Entry 5AN9 (electron microscopy, 3.30 A resolution); this record covers chains E and I of the 11 polymer chains in the assembly.

# Chain E
Name: 60S ribosomal protein L23
Organism: Dictyostelium discoideum
UniProt: Q54G86 (RL23_DICDI); residues 1-136 here = UniProt positions 1-136
Amino-acid sequence (136 residues; numbered 1 to 136; the number before each row is that of its first residue):
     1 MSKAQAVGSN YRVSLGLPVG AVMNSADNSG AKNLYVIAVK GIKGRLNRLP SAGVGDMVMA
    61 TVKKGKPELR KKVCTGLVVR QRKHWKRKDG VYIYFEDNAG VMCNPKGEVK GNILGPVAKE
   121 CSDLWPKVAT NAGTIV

# Chain I
Name: Eukaryotic translation initiation factor 6
Organism: Dictyostelium discoideum
UniProt: Q551M2 (IF6_DICDI); residues 1-224 here = UniProt positions 1-224
Amino-acid sequence (224 residues; each row starts with the number of its first residue):
     1 MATRLQYENS CDVGVFLKLT NKYCLVGQCG SKQFLHTVEN RLADHIPVVE TSIAGTRIVG
    61 RLSAGNKNGL LLPNTCTDQE LQQIRNSLPD DVVVQRIEEK FSALGNCIAT NDYVALVHPD
   121 IDRETEEIIA DVLGVEVFRQ TVSGNVLVGT YCALTNQGAL VHPMTSIADQ DELSSLLQVP
   181 LVAGTVNRGN ECVAAGCVVN DWTAIVGADT TATEISVIES IFAL

# Chain E / chain I interface
Residue-residue contacts (42; chain E residue first):
  Ala4(E) - Glu8(I)
  Ala4(E) - Ser10(I)
  Ala4(E) - Arg57(I)  hydrogen bond (backbone-side chain)
  Gln5(E) - Arg57(I)
  Ala6(E) - Cys29(I)
  Ala6(E) - Arg57(I)
  Val7(E) - Glu8(I)
  Val7(E) - Cys29(I)  hydrogen bond (backbone-backbone)
  Glu108(E) - Gly189(I)
  Lys110(E) - Tyr151(I)
  Lys110(E) - Glu191(I)
  Gly111(E) - Tyr151(I)  hydrogen bond (backbone-side chain)
  Asn112(E) - Asn145(I)  hydrogen bond
  Asn112(E) - Leu147(I)
  Asn112(E) - Tyr151(I)
  Lys119(E) - Thr56(I)
  Lys119(E) - Thr75(I)
  Asp123(E) - Arg57(I)  hydrogen bond (backbone-side chain)
  Leu124(E) - Arg57(I)  hydrogen bond (backbone-side chain)
  Pro126(E) - Phe16(I)  hydrophobic
  Lys127(E) - Asn190(I)
  Lys127(E) - Cys192(I)
  Ala129(E) - Ile58(I)  hydrophobic
  Ala129(E) - Asn106(I)  hydrogen bond (backbone-side chain)
  Thr130(E) - Val15(I)
  Thr130(E) - Asn106(I)
  Thr130(E) - Thr150(I)  hydrogen bond (backbone-side chain)
  Thr130(E) - Ala195(I)
  Asn131(E) - Leu147(I)
  Asn131(E) - Thr150(I)
  Asn131(E) - Tyr151(I)  hydrogen bond
  Asn131(E) - Cys192(I)  hydrogen bond
  Ala132(E) - Asn106(I)  hydrogen bond (backbone-side chain)
  Ala132(E) - Leu147(I)
  Gly133(E) - Ser102(I)
  Gly133(E) - Ala103(I)  hydrogen bond (backbone-backbone)
  Gly133(E) - Cys107(I)
  Gly133(E) - Leu147(I)
  Thr134(E) - Lys100(I)
  Thr134(E) - Phe101(I)  hydrogen bond (side chain-backbone)
  Thr134(E) - Ser102(I)
  Val136(E) - Thr75(I)
Other interface residues (no listed pair), chain E (23 interface residues in all): Arg87, Ser122, Ile135
Other interface residues (no listed pair), chain I (31 interface residues in all): Asp12, Gly30, Ala54, Gly55, Leu62, Gly144, Val146

# Overview
The interface between chain E and chain I involves 23 residues on one side and 31 on the other, with 13
hydrogen bonds. Polar contacts include Ala4(E)-Arg57(I), Gly111(E)-Tyr151(I) and Asn112(E)-Asn145(I).
Here chain E is 60S ribosomal protein L23 and chain I is Eukaryotic translation initiation factor 6, both from
Dictyostelium discoideum. Entry 5AN9 (Mechanism of eIF6 release from the nascent 60S ribosomal subunit) was
determined by electron microscopy (same publication as 6QKL, 5ANB and 5ANC).
